7T01 - chains H and L of the 3 polymer chains in the assembly; structure by electron microscopy, 2.69 A resolution.

[Chain H]
Protein: 54042-4 Fab - Heavy Chain
From: Homo sapiens
Notes: antibody fragment or engineered binder
Sequence (120 residues; each row starts with the number of its first residue):
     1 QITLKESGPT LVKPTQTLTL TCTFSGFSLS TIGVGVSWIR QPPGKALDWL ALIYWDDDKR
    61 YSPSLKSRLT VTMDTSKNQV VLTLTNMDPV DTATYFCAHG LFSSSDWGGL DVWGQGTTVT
Cystine bridges: Cys22-Cys97

[Chain L]
Protein: 54042-4 Fab - Light Chain
From: Homo sapiens
Notes: antibody fragment or engineered binder
Sequence (107 residues; row label = number of the first residue in the row):
     1 DMQMTQSPSS LSASVGDRVT ITCRASQSVF TYLNWYQQKP GKAPKLLIYA ASRLQSGVPS
    61 RFRGSGSGTD FTLTISSLQP EDFATYYCQQ SHSTPFIFGP GTKVDIK

[How chain H and chain L interact]
Residue-residue contacts (34; chain H residue first):
  Ile39(H) - Phe98(L)  hydrophobic
  Gln41(H) - Gln38(L)  hydrogen bond
  Gln41(H) - Tyr87(L)  hydrogen bond
  Lys45(H) - Tyr87(L)  hydrogen bond (backbone-side chain)
  Leu47(H) - Pro44(L)  hydrophobic
  Leu47(H) - Tyr87(L)  hydrophobic
  Leu47(H) - Phe98(L)  hydrophobic
  Trp49(H) - Gln89(L)
  Trp49(H) - Thr94(L)
  Trp49(H) - Pro95(L)  hydrophobic
  Trp49(H) - Phe96(L)
  Trp49(H) - Phe98(L)  hydrophobic
  Leu52(H) - Phe96(L)  hydrophobic
  Arg60(H) - Thr94(L)  hydrogen bond
  Pro63(H) - Pro95(L)
  Phe96(H) - Ala43(L)  hydrophobic
  Asp106(H) - Tyr32(L)
  Trp107(H) - Thr31(L)
  Trp107(H) - Tyr32(L)  hydrophobic
  Trp107(H) - Asn34(L)
  Trp107(H) - Tyr49(L)
  Trp107(H) - Ala50(L)  hydrophobic
  Trp107(H) - Arg53(L)
  Trp107(H) - Ser91(L)
  Gly108(H) - Asn34(L)  hydrogen bond (backbone-side chain)
  Gly108(H) - Ser91(L)
  Gly109(H) - Leu46(L)
  Leu110(H) - Tyr36(L)  hydrogen bond (backbone-side chain)
  Leu110(H) - Leu46(L)
  Leu110(H) - Gln89(L)
  Trp113(H) - Tyr36(L)  hydrophobic
  Trp113(H) - Ala43(L)  hydrophobic
  Trp113(H) - Pro44(L)
  Gly114(H) - Ala43(L)
Interface residues without a listed pair, chain H (22 interface residues in all): Ala46, Asp48, Tyr54, Phe102, Ser104, Asp111
Interface residues without a listed pair, chain L (22 interface residues in all): Lys42, Ile97, Gly99, Pro100

[Overview]
Chain H and chain L each contribute 22 residues to their interface, with 6 hydrogen bonds. Polar contacts
include Gln41(H)-Gln38(L), Gln41(H)-Tyr87(L) and Lys45(H)-Tyr87(L).
Here chain H is 54042-4 Fab - Heavy Chain and chain L is 54042-4 Fab - Light Chain, both from Homo sapiens.
Entry 7T01 (SARS-CoV-2 S-RBD + Fab 54042-4) was determined by electron microscopy.
